PDB entry 8F2R | electron microscopy, 3.12 A resolution | chains E and J of the 10 polymer chains in the assembly

Chain E:
Name: COMM domain-containing protein 5
Source organism: Homo sapiens
UniProt: Q9GZQ3 (COMD5_HUMAN); residues 20-224 here = UniProt positions 20-224
Chain sequence (205 residues; numbered 20 to 224; the number before each row is that of its first residue):
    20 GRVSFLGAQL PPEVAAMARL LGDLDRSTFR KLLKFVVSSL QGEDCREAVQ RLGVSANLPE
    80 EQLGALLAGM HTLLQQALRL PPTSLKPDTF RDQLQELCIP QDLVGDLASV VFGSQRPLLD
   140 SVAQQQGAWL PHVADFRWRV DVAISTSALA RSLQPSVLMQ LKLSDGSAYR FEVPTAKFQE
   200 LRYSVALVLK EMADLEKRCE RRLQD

Chain J:
Name: COMM domain-containing protein 10
Source organism: Homo sapiens
UniProt: Q9Y6G5 (COMDA_HUMAN); residue numbers follow UniProt; this construct covers 5-202
Chain sequence (198 residues; each row starts with the number of its first residue):
     5 AALILRESPS MKKAVSLINA IDTGRFPRLL TRILQKLHLK AESSFSEEEE EKLQAAFSLE
    65 KQDLHLVLET ISFILEQAVY HNVKPAALQQ QLENIHLRQD KAEAFVNTWS SMGQETVEKF
   125 RQRILAPCKL ETVGWQLNLQ MAHSAQAKLK SPQAVLQLGV NNEDSKSLEK VLVEFSHKEL
   185 FDFYNKLETI QAQLDSLT
Curated features (UniProtKB/Swiss-Prot):
  - modified residue: S155 (Phosphoserine)

Chain E / chain J interface:
Pairs across the interface (82):
  Q94(E) with S148(J)
  R98(E) with H147(J); S148(J); Q150(J); A151(J)
  S103(E) with K152(J)
  A142(E) with H147(J), hydrogen bond (backbone-side chain); A149(J)
  Q143(E) with Q150(J)
  Q145(E) with H147(J); S148(J); A149(J)
  G146(E) with Q144(J); E178(J)
  A147(E) with E178(J)
  L149(E) with V159(J), hydrophobic; E178(J)
  P150(E) with V177(J); E178(J), hydrogen bond (backbone-backbone)
  H151(E) with E178(J), salt bridge
  V152(E) with V177(J), hydrophobic; F179(J), hydrophobic
  F155(E) with K190(J); I194(J), hydrophobic
  W157(E) with I194(J), hydrophobic; Q197(J), hydrogen bond
  V159(E) with Q197(J); L198(J), hydrophobic
  V161(E) with L201(J), hydrophobic
  S166(E) with Y84(J)
  A167(E) with V83(J); Y84(J); F124(J), hydrophobic
  L168(E) with V83(J), hydrophobic; Y84(J); F124(J); R125(J)
  A169(E) with Y84(J)
  S171(E) with R125(J)
  Q173(E) with Q126(J), hydrogen bond
  P174(E) with L201(J), hydrophobic
  S175(E) with I128(J)
  V176(E) with L198(J), hydrophobic
  L182(E) with V175(J), hydrophobic
  Y188(E) with E173(J); V175(J)
  R189(E) with C132(J)
  F190(E) with C132(J); L134(J), hydrophobic
  E191(E) with I128(J); A130(J); C132(J), hydrogen bond (backbone-backbone); K133(J); L134(J), hydrogen bond (backbone-backbone)
  V192(E) with L134(J), hydrophobic
  K196(E) with L134(J); E135(J), hydrogen bond (side chain-backbone)
  F197(E) with L191(J), hydrophobic; I194(J), hydrophobic; Q195(J); L198(J), hydrophobic
  L200(E) with V137(J), hydrophobic; L191(J), hydrophobic
  R201(E) with Q195(J)
  S203(E) with V137(J); W139(J)
  V204(E) with L184(J), hydrophobic; Y188(J), hydrophobic; L191(J), hydrophobic
  A205(E) with Y188(J), hydrophobic
  V207(E) with W139(J), hydrophobic; A158(J), hydrophobic
  L208(E) with H181(J)
  E210(E) with L141(J)
  M211(E) with L141(J); P156(J), hydrophobic; A158(J), hydrophobic; H181(J), hydrogen bond; L184(J), hydrophobic
  L214(E) with L141(J), hydrophobic; L143(J), hydrophobic
  L222(E) with K154(J)
Interface residues without a listed pair, chain E (54 interface residues in all): L97, P100, T165, M178, L180, Q198, L206, C218, E219, Q223
Interface residues without a listed pair, chain J (50 interface residues in all): V121, T136, L162, L176, E183, F185, F187, E192, T193

Summary:
Chain E and chain J form an interface of 54 and 50 residues respectively; the contacts include 8 hydrogen
bonds and 1 salt bridge. Polar contacts include H151(E)-E178(J), A142(E)-H147(J) and W157(E)-Q197(J).
Chain E is COMM domain-containing protein 5 and chain J is COMM domain-containing protein 10, both from Homo
sapiens; the structure, Human CCC complex, was determined by electron microscopy together with 8ESD, 8ESE and
8F2U from the same study.
